Entry 8PKJ (electron microscopy, 2.50 A resolution); this record covers chains B and J of the 10 polymer chains in the assembly.

== Chain B ==
Protein: Histone H4
Source organism: Mus musculus
UniProt: A0A3Q2Z0K7 (A0A3Q2Z0K7_HIPCM); residues -1 to 101 here correspond to UniProt positions 1-103 (UniProt number = residue number + 2)
Amino-acid sequence (103 residues; numbered -1 to 101; the number before each row is that of its first residue; numbers below 1 keep their minus sign (Met-1 is residue -1)):
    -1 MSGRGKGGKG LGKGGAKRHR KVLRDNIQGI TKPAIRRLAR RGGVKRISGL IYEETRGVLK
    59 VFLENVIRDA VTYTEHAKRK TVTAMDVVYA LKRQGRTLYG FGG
Unresolved in the structure: -1 to 22, 101

== Chain J ==
Molecule: 153-nt DNA strand
Source organism: synthetic construct
Sequence (153 nucleotides; each row starts with the number of its first residue; numbers below 1 keep their minus sign (DA-76 is residue -76)):
   -76 ATCACAGGAT GTATTGGCCT TGAACGTGCC TGGAGACTAG GGAGTAATCC CCTTGGCGGT
   -16 TAAAACGCGG GGGACAGCGC GTACGTGCGT TTAAGCGGTG CTAGAGCTGT CTACGACCAA
    44 TTGAGCGGCC TCGGCACCGG GATTCTCCAG GAT
Unresolved in the structure: -76 to -74, 73-76

== Chain B / chain J interface ==
Residue-residue contacts (11; chain B residue first):
  Arg34(B) with DG8(J), salt bridge to the phosphate
  Arg44(B) with DC7(J), sugar contact; DG8(J), phosphate contact
  Ile45(B) with DC7(J), sugar contact; DG8(J), hydrogen bond to the phosphate
  Ser46(B) with DC7(J), phosphate contact
  Gly47(B) with DC7(J), phosphate contact
  Arg77(B) with DA28(J), phosphate contact
  Lys78(B) with DG27(J), phosphate contact; DA28(J), hydrogen bond to the phosphate
  Thr79(B) with DA28(J), hydrogen bond to the phosphate
Also at the interface, not in a pair above, chain B (9 interface residues in all): Lys43

== In short ==
9 residues of chain B and 4 residues of chain J are in contact; the contacts include 3 hydrogen bonds and 1
salt bridge. Polar pairs include Ile45(B)-DG8(J), Lys78(B)-DA28(J) and Thr79(B)-DA28(J).
Here chain B is Histone H4 (Mus musculus) and chain J is a 153-nt DNA strand (synthetic construct). Entry 8PKJ
(Cryo-EM structure of the nucleosome containing Nr5a2 motif at SHL+5.5) was determined by electron microscopy,
deposited together with 8PKI.
